PDB entry 5XXM | X-ray diffraction, 1.70 A resolution | chains A and B

== Chain A (and B) ==
Molecule: Periplasmic beta-glucosidase
From: Bacteroides thetaiotaomicron (strain ATCC 29148 / DSM 2079 / NCTC 10582 / E50 / VPI-5482)
Notes: chain B of this document is another copy of the same molecule, construct and numbering; everything in this record applies to it too
Reference sequence: Q8A1U1 (Q8A1U1_BACTN); numbering as in UniProt (aligned over 21-771)
Amino-acid sequence (760 residues; row label = number of the first residue in the row):
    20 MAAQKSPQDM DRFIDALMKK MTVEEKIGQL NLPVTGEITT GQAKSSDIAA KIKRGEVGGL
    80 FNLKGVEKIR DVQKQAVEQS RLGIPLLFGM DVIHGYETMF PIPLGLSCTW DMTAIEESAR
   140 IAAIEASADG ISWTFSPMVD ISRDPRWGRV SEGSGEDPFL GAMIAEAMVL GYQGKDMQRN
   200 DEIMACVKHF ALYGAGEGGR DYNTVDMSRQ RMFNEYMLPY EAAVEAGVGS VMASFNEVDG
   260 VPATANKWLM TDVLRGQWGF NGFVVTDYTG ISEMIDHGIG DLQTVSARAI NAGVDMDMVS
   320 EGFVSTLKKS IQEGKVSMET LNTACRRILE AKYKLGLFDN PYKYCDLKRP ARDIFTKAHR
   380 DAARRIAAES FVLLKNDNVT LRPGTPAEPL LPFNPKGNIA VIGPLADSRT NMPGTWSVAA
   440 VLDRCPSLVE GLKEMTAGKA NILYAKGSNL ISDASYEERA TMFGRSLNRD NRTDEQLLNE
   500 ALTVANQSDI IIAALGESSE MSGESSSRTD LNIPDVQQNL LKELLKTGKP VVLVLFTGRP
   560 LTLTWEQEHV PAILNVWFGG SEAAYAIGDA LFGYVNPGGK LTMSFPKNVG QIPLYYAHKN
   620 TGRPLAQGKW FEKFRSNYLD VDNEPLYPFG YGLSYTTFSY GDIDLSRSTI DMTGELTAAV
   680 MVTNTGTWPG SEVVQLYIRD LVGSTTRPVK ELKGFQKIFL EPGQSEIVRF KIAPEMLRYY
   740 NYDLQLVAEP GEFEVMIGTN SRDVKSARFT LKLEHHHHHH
Not modelled in the structure: 20-24, 774-779 (chain B: 20-27, 772-779)
Differences from the reference sequence: expression tag (20, 772-779)
Bound ions: Mg2+: Asp699, Val701
Residues lining bound ligands: D-glucono-1,5-lactone (LGC): Thr59, Phe80, Asp110, Phe154, Arg168, Lys207, His208, Tyr212, Met251, Phe254, Asp286, Tyr287, Met317, Trp435, Glu523

== Interface between chain A and chain B ==
Contacting residue pairs - 184 pairs, chain A then chain B:
  Thr59(A) - Phe633(B)
  Gly60(A) - Phe633(B)
  Gln61(A) - Glu631(B)  hydrogen bond
  Gln61(A) - Lys632(B)  hydrogen bond (side chain-backbone)
  Gln61(A) - Arg634(B)  hydrogen bond
  Arg165(A) - Val608(B)
  Arg165(A) - Gly609(B)  hydrogen bond (side chain-backbone)
  Arg165(A) - Ile611(B)  hydrogen bond (side chain-backbone)
  Glu216(A) - Arg230(B)  salt bridge
  Glu216(A) - Tyr614(B)  hydrogen bond
  Gly217(A) - Gly609(B)
  Gly217(A) - Ile611(B)
  Gly217(A) - Pro612(B)
  Gly217(A) - Tyr637(B)  hydrogen bond (backbone-side chain)
  Arg219(A) - Ser635(B)  hydrogen bond
  Arg219(A) - Tyr637(B)
  Arg219(A) - Asn642(B)
  Asp220(A) - Ser635(B)  hydrogen bond (backbone-side chain)
  Tyr221(A) - Thr620(B)
  Tyr221(A) - Arg622(B)  hydrogen bond
  Tyr221(A) - Phe633(B)
  Tyr221(A) - Arg634(B)
  Tyr221(A) - Ser635(B)
  Asn222(A) - Thr620(B)
  Asn222(A) - Ser635(B)
  Thr223(A) - Arg230(B)
  Thr223(A) - Lys618(B)
  Asp225(A) - Met226(B)
  Asp225(A) - Ser227(B)  hydrogen bond
  Asp225(A) - Arg230(B)  salt bridge
  Met226(A) - Asp225(B)
  Met226(A) - Met226(B)
  Met226(A) - Ser227(B)
  Ser227(A) - Asp225(B)  hydrogen bond
  Ser227(A) - Met226(B)
  Ser227(A) - Ser227(B)
  Ser227(A) - Asp258(B)
  Arg228(A) - Tyr741(B)  hydrogen bond
  Gln229(A) - Asp258(B)
  Arg230(A) - Glu216(B)  salt bridge
  Arg230(A) - Thr223(B)
  Arg230(A) - Asp225(B)  salt bridge
  Phe254(A) - Arg622(B)
  Glu256(A) - Lys618(B)  salt bridge
  Glu256(A) - Thr705(B)  hydrogen bond
  Asp258(A) - Ser227(B)
  Asp258(A) - Gln229(B)  hydrogen bond (backbone-side chain)
  Asp258(A) - Tyr741(B)
  Gly259(A) - Gln229(B)
  Gly259(A) - Thr704(B)
  Gly259(A) - Thr705(B)  hydrogen bond (backbone-backbone)
  Val260(A) - Thr704(B)
  Val260(A) - Tyr741(B)  hydrophobic
  Pro261(A) - Thr705(B)
  Trp267(A) - Tyr741(B)
  Tyr287(A) - Arg622(B)  hydrogen bond (backbone-side chain)
  Glu292(A) - Gly621(B)
  Glu292(A) - Arg622(B)  salt bridge
  Asp295(A) - Asn619(B)  hydrogen bond (backbone-side chain)
  Asp295(A) - Thr620(B)
  Asp295(A) - Gly621(B)
  Asp295(A) - Pro623(B)
  His296(A) - Thr620(B)  hydrogen bond (backbone-backbone)
  His296(A) - Gly621(B)  hydrogen bond (side chain-backbone)
  His296(A) - Thr705(B)
  Gly297(A) - Leu700(B)
  Gly297(A) - Val701(B)
  Gly297(A) - Gly702(B)  hydrogen bond (backbone-backbone)
  Ile298(A) - Val701(B)
  Ile298(A) - Gly702(B)
  Ile298(A) - Thr704(B)
  Ile298(A) - Thr705(B)
  Gly299(A) - Val701(B)
  Arg307(A) - Ser703(B)  hydrogen bond (side chain-backbone)
  Tyr475(A) - Leu638(B)
  Tyr475(A) - Asp639(B)
  Arg478(A) - Trp629(B)
  Arg478(A) - Phe630(B)
  Arg478(A) - Leu638(B)  hydrogen bond (side chain-backbone)
  Met481(A) - Lys632(B)
  Phe482(A) - Lys632(B)
  Phe482(A) - Phe633(B)  hydrophobic
  Met520(A) - Leu638(B)
  Glu523(A) - Arg622(B)  salt bridge
  Glu523(A) - Lys632(B)  hydrogen bond (backbone-side chain)
  Ser524(A) - Phe630(B)
  Ser524(A) - Lys632(B)  hydrogen bond (backbone-side chain)
  Ser524(A) - Phe633(B)  hydrogen bond (side chain-backbone)
  Ser524(A) - Arg634(B)
  Ser525(A) - Lys632(B)  hydrogen bond
  Ser525(A) - Leu638(B)
  Ser526(A) - Tyr637(B)
  Ser526(A) - Leu638(B)  hydrogen bond (backbone-backbone)
  Arg527(A) - Asp639(B)
  Thr528(A) - Asn607(B)  hydrogen bond
  Thr528(A) - Gly609(B)
  Thr528(A) - Tyr637(B)
  Thr528(A) - Asp639(B)  hydrogen bond
  Thr528(A) - Val640(B)
  Asp529(A) - Asp639(B)  hydrogen bond (backbone-side chain)
  Asn607(A) - Thr528(B)  hydrogen bond
  Val608(A) - Val608(B)  hydrophobic
  Val608(A) - Gly609(B)
  Gly609(A) - Arg165(B)  hydrogen bond (backbone-side chain)
  Gly609(A) - Gly217(B)
  Gly609(A) - Thr528(B)
  Gly609(A) - Val608(B)
  Gln610(A) - Thr528(B)
  Ile611(A) - Arg165(B)  hydrogen bond (backbone-side chain)
  Ile611(A) - Gly217(B)
  Pro612(A) - Gly217(B)
  Tyr614(A) - Glu216(B)  hydrogen bond
  Lys618(A) - Thr223(B)
  Lys618(A) - Glu256(B)  salt bridge
  Asn619(A) - Asp295(B)  hydrogen bond (side chain-backbone)
  Thr620(A) - Tyr221(B)
  Thr620(A) - Asn222(B)
  Thr620(A) - Asp295(B)
  Thr620(A) - His296(B)  hydrogen bond (backbone-backbone)
  Gly621(A) - Glu292(B)
  Gly621(A) - Asp295(B)
  Gly621(A) - His296(B)  hydrogen bond (backbone-side chain)
  Arg622(A) - Tyr221(B)  hydrogen bond
  Arg622(A) - Phe254(B)
  Arg622(A) - Tyr287(B)  hydrogen bond (side chain-backbone)
  Arg622(A) - Thr288(B)
  Arg622(A) - Glu292(B)  salt bridge
  Arg622(A) - Glu523(B)  salt bridge
  Pro623(A) - Asp295(B)
  Trp629(A) - Arg478(B)
  Phe630(A) - Arg478(B)
  Phe630(A) - Ser524(B)
  Glu631(A) - Gln61(B)  hydrogen bond
  Lys632(A) - Gln61(B)  hydrogen bond (backbone-side chain)
  Lys632(A) - Met481(B)
  Lys632(A) - Phe482(B)
  Lys632(A) - Glu523(B)  hydrogen bond (side chain-backbone)
  Lys632(A) - Ser524(B)  hydrogen bond (side chain-backbone)
  Lys632(A) - Ser525(B)  hydrogen bond
  Phe633(A) - Thr59(B)
  Phe633(A) - Tyr221(B)
  Phe633(A) - Phe482(B)  hydrophobic
  Phe633(A) - Ser524(B)  hydrogen bond (backbone-side chain)
  Arg634(A) - Gln61(B)  hydrogen bond
  Arg634(A) - Tyr221(B)
  Arg634(A) - Ser524(B)  hydrogen bond (backbone-side chain)
  Ser635(A) - Arg219(B)  hydrogen bond
  Ser635(A) - Asp220(B)  hydrogen bond (side chain-backbone)
  Ser635(A) - Tyr221(B)
  Ser635(A) - Asn222(B)
  Asn636(A) - Arg219(B)
  Tyr637(A) - Gly217(B)  hydrogen bond (side chain-backbone)
  Tyr637(A) - Arg219(B)
  Tyr637(A) - Ser526(B)
  Tyr637(A) - Thr528(B)
  Leu638(A) - Tyr475(B)
  Leu638(A) - Arg478(B)  hydrogen bond (backbone-side chain)
  Leu638(A) - Met520(B)
  Leu638(A) - Ser525(B)
  Leu638(A) - Ser526(B)  hydrogen bond (backbone-backbone)
  Asp639(A) - Tyr475(B)
  Asp639(A) - Arg527(B)
  Asp639(A) - Thr528(B)  hydrogen bond
  Asp639(A) - Asp529(B)  hydrogen bond (side chain-backbone)
  Val640(A) - Thr528(B)
  Asn642(A) - Arg219(B)
  Leu700(A) - Gly297(B)
  Val701(A) - Gly297(B)
  Val701(A) - Ile298(B)
  Val701(A) - Gly299(B)
  Gly702(A) - Gly297(B)  hydrogen bond (backbone-backbone)
  Gly702(A) - Ile298(B)
  Ser703(A) - Arg307(B)  hydrogen bond (backbone-side chain)
  Thr704(A) - Gly259(B)
  Thr704(A) - Ile298(B)
  Thr705(A) - Glu256(B)  hydrogen bond
  Thr705(A) - Gly259(B)  hydrogen bond (backbone-backbone)
  Thr705(A) - Pro261(B)
  Thr705(A) - His296(B)
  Thr705(A) - Ile298(B)
  Tyr741(A) - Arg228(B)  hydrogen bond
  Tyr741(A) - Asp258(B)
  Tyr741(A) - Val260(B)  hydrophobic
  Tyr741(A) - Trp267(B)
Also at the interface, not in a pair above, chain A (80 interface residues in all): Gly218, Thr288, Glu519
Also at the interface, not in a pair above, chain B (81 interface residues in all): Gly60, Gly218, Asn265, Glu519, Gln610, Asn636

== Summary ==
Chain A and chain B form an interface of 80 and 81 residues respectively; the contacts include 60 hydrogen
bonds and 10 salt bridges. Polar pairs include Glu216(A)-Arg230(B), Asp225(A)-Arg230(B) and
Glu256(A)-Lys618(B). Chain A binds D-glucono-1,5-lactone. Asp699(A) and Val701(A) coordinate Mg2+.
Chain A and chain B are both Periplasmic beta-glucosidase (Bacteroides thetaiotaomicron (strain ATCC 29148 /
DSM 2079 / NCTC 10582 / E50 / VPI-5482)); the structure, Crystal structure of GH3 beta-glucosidase from
Bacteroides thetaiotaomicron in complex with gluconolactone, was determined by X-ray diffraction, deposited
together with 5XXL, 5XXN and 5XXO.
